PDB entry 1FZG | X-ray diffraction, 2.50 A resolution | chains C and S of the 10 polymer chains in the assembly

# Chain C
Molecule: Fibrinogen
Source organism: Homo sapiens
Notes: fragment: fragment double-d
UniProtKB: P02679 (FIBG_HUMAN); residues 89-406 here correspond to UniProt positions 115-432 (UniProt number = residue number + 26)
Chain sequence (319 residues; each row starts with the number of its first residue):
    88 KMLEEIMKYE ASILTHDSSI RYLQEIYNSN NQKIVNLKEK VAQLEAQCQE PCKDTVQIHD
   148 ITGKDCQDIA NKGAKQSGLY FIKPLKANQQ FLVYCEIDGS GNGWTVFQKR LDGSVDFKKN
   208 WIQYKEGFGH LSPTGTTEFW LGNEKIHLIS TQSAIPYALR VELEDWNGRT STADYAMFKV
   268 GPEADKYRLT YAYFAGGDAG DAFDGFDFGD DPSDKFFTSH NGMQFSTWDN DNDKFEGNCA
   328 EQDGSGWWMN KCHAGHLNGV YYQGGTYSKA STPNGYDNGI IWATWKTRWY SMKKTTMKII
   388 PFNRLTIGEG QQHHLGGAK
Disordered / not traced: 88-101, 394-406
Cystine bridges: Cys153-Cys182, Cys326-Cys339
Bound ions: Ca2+ site 1: Glu132 (shared with 2 residues of chain B); Ca2+ site 2: Asp294, Gly296, Asp298, Asp301; Ca2+ site 3: Asp318, Asp320, Phe322, Gly324
UniProt features mapped onto this chain:
  - region: Thr374 to Glu396 (Gamma-chain polymerization, binding amino end of another fibrin alpha chain), Gly397 to Lys406 (Platelet aggregation and Staphylococcus clumping)
  - binding site (Ca(2+)): Asp318, Asp320, Phe322, Gly324
  - glycosylation: Asn308 (N-linked (GlcNAc...) asparagine)
  - cross-link: Gln398 (Isoglutamyl lysine isopeptide (Gln-Lys) (interchain with K-432)), Lys406 (Isoglutamyl lysine isopeptide (Lys-Gln) (interchain with Q-424))

# Chain S
Molecule: Fibrinogen
Source organism: Homo sapiens
Notes: fragment: fragment double-d
Chain sequence (4 residues; each row starts with the number of its first residue):
     1 GHRP

# How chain C and chain S interact
Pairs across the interface (16; chain C residue first):
  Asp298(C) - His2(S)  salt bridge
  Asp301(C) - His2(S)  salt bridge
  Phe304(C) - His2(S)
  Thr305(C) - Gly1(S)
  Thr305(C) - His2(S)
  Phe322(C) - Arg3(S)
  Gln329(C) - Arg3(S)
  Asp330(C) - Arg3(S)  salt bridge
  Lys338(C) - Gly1(S)
  Lys338(C) - His2(S)  hydrogen bond (backbone-side chain)
  Lys338(C) - Arg3(S)  hydrogen bond (backbone-backbone)
  Cys339(C) - Gly1(S)  hydrogen bond (backbone-backbone)
  Cys339(C) - Arg3(S)
  His340(C) - Gly1(S)  hydrogen bond (backbone-backbone)
  Tyr363(C) - Arg3(S)
  Asp364(C) - Gly1(S)  hydrogen bond (side chain-backbone)
Interface residues without a listed pair, chain C (14 interface residues in all): Phe295, Ile368
Interface residues without a listed pair, chain S (4 interface residues in all): Pro4

# Overview
14 residues of chain C and 4 residues of chain S are in contact; the contacts include 5 hydrogen bonds and 3
salt bridges. Among the polar pairs are Asp298(C)-His2(S), Asp301(C)-His2(S) and Asp330(C)-Arg3(S). Curated
annotation (UniProt) lists 4 Ca2+-binding residues on chain C.
Chain C is Fibrinogen and chain S is Fibrinogen, both from Homo sapiens; the structure, Crystal structure of
fragment D from human fibrinogen with the peptide ligand gly-his-arg-pro-amide, was determined by X-ray
diffraction together with 1FZE and 1FZF from the same study.
